Entry 4D9U (X-ray diffraction, 2.40 A resolution); this record covers chain A.

Chain A:
Protein: Ribosomal protein S6 kinase alpha-3
Source organism: Homo sapiens
Notes: EC 2.7.11.1
UniProt: P51812 (KS6A3_HUMAN); residues 399-740 here = UniProt positions 399-740
Chain sequence (342 residues; each row starts with the number of its first residue):
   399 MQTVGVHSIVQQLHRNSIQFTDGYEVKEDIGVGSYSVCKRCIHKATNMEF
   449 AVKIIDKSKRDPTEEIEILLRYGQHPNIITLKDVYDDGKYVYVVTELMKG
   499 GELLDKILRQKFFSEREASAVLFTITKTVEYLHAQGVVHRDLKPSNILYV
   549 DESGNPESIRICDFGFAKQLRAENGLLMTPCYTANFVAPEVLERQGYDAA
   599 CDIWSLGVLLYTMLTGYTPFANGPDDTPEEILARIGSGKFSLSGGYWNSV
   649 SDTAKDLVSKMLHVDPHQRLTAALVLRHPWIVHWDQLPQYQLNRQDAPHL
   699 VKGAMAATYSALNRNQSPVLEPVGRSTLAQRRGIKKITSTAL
Disordered / not traced: 399-407, 715-740
Differences from the reference sequence: engineered mutation E591 (Lys in P51812)
Curated features (UniProtKB/Swiss-Prot):
  - active site: D539 (Proton acceptor)
  - binding site (ATP): I428 to C436, K451
  - modified residue: S415 (Phosphoserine), Y529 (Phosphotyrosine), S556 (Phosphoserine), S715 (Phosphoserine)
  - natural variant: I416 (I416V: In a breast cancer sample), G431 (G431D: In CLS), I477 (deletion: In CLS), Y483 (Y483C: In a gastric adenocarcinoma sample), L608 (L608F: In a glioblastoma multiforme sample), R729 (R729Q: In CLS)
Disulfide bonds: C579 forms a disulfide with the same residue of a neighbouring copy of this chain
Glycans and other covalent adducts: compound 0JH linked to C436
Metal / ion sites: Na+: G471, H473, I476, T478
Small-molecule neighbours: 0JH (tert-butyl (2S)-3-[4-amino-7-(3-hydroxypropyl)-5-(4-methylphenyl)-7H-pyrrolo[2,3-d]pyrimidin-6-yl]-2-cyanopropanoate): I428, G429, V430, G431, S434, V435, A449, V450, K451, E463, L467, I477, V491, T493, E494, L495, M496, N544, L546, C560, D561
From the paper describing this entry:
  - binding site for 0JH: C436, T493
  - mutagenesis - C436V (1000-fold), T493M (1000-fold): decreased binding to CN-NHiPr
  - mutagenesis - C436V (1000-fold): decreased binding to inhibitors 14 and 15

Summary:
Covalently linked compound 0JH: at C436. G471, H473, I476 and T478 form the Na+ site. Curated annotation
(UniProt) lists active-site residue D539 and 10 ATP-binding residues. The paper reports a binding site for 0JH
at C436 and T493; C436V and T493M reduce binding to CN-NHiPr.
Chain A is Ribosomal protein S6 kinase alpha-3 (Homo sapiens); the structure, Rsk2 C-terminal Kinase Domain,
(E)-tert-butyl 3-(4-amino-7-(3-hydroxypropyl)-5-p-tolyl-7H-pyrrolo[2,3-d]pyrimidin-6-yl)-2-cyanoacrylate, was
determined by X-ray diffraction (same publication as 4D9T).
